PDB entry 7COB | X-ray diffraction, 1.80 A resolution | chains A and P of the 4 polymer chains in the assembly

[Chain A]
Molecule: DNA-directed DNA/RNA polymerase mu
Organism: Homo sapiens
Notes: EC 2.7.7.7
UniProt: Q9NP87 (DPOLM_HUMAN); residue numbers follow UniProt; this construct covers 1-397, 410-494
Chain sequence (482 residues; row label = number of the first residue in the row; note: 12 numbers in that range are skipped by the numbering (no residue carries them; nothing is unmodelled there)):
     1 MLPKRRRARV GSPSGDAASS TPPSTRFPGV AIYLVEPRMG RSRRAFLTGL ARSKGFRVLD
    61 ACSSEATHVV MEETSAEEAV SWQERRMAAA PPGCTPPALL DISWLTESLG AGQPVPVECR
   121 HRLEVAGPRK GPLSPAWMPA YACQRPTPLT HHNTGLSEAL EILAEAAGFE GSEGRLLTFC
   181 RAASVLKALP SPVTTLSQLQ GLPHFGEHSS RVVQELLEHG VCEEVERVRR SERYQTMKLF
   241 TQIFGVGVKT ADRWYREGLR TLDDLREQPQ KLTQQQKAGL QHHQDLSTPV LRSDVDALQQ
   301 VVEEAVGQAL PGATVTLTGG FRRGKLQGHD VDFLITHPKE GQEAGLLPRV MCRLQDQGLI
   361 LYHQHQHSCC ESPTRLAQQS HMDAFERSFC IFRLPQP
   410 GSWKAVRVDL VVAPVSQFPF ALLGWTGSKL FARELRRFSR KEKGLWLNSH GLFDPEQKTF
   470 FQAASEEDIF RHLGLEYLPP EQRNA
Disordered / not traced: 1-137, 367-382
Differences from the reference sequence: engineered mutation Gly410 (Pro in Q9NP87), Ala441 (Gln in Q9NP87)
Bound ions: Mg2+ site 1: Asp330, Asp332 (together with XG4); Mg2+ site 2: Asp330, Asp332, Asp418 (together with XG4)
Ligand contacts: XG4 (2'-deoxy-5'-O-[(R)-hydroxy{[(R)-hydroxy(phosphonooxy)phosphoryl]amino}phosphoryl]guanosine): Gly319, Gly320, Arg323, Lys325, Gln327, Gly328, His329, Asp330, Asp332, Asp418, Gly433, Trp434, Thr435, Gly436, Ser437, Lys438, Arg445
UniProt features mapped onto this chain:
  - region: Arg323 to Asp332 (Involved in ssDNA binding)
  - binding site (Mg(2+)): Asp330, Asp332, Asp418
  - site: Gly433 (Responsible for the low discrimination between dNTP and rNTP)
  - modified residue: Ser12 (Phosphoserine)
What the authors report for this chain:
  - binding site for XG4: Lys438
  - conformationally variable residues (side-chain flip): Arg445
  - binding site for the 9-nt DNA strand: Arg449
  - mutagenesis - K438A: decreased catalytic activity on dATP
  - mutagenesis - K438A: decreased catalytic activity on dGTP

[Chain P]
Molecule: 4-nt DNA strand
Sequence (4 nucleotides; row label = number of the first residue in the row):
     1 CGTA

[Interface between chain A and chain P]
Residue-residue contacts (16; chain A residue first):
  Ile243(A) - DT3(P)  phosphate contact
  Phe244(A) - DT3(P)  phosphate contact
  Phe244(A) - DA4(P)  phosphate contact
  Gly245(A) - DG2(P)  phosphate contact
  Gly245(A) - DT3(P)  hydrogen bond to the phosphate
  Val246(A) - DG2(P)  hydrogen bond to the phosphate
  Val246(A) - DT3(P)  hydrogen bond to the phosphate
  Gly247(A) - DG2(P)  hydrogen bond to the phosphate
  Lys249(A) - DC1(P)  phosphate contact
  Thr250(A) - DC1(P)  hydrogen bond to the phosphate
  Thr250(A) - DG2(P)  hydrogen bond to the phosphate
  His329(A) - DA4(P)  salt bridge to the phosphate
  Phe389(A) - DT3(P)  base contact
  Arg416(A) - DT3(P)  hydrogen bond to the phosphate
  Arg416(A) - DA4(P)  salt bridge to the phosphate
  Lys438(A) - DA4(P)  hydrogen bond to the sugar
Other interface residues (no listed pair), chain A (15 interface residues in all): Val248, Gln275, Asp330, Asp418

[Overview]
Chain A and chain P form an interface of 15 and 4 residues respectively, with 8 hydrogen bonds and 2 salt
bridges. Polar contacts include Lys438(A)-DA4(P), Gly245(A)-DT3(P) and Val246(A)-DG2(P). Chain A binds
compound XG4. From the paper: a binding site for XG4 at Lys438(A); K438A of chain A reduces catalytic activity
on dATP.
Chain A is DNA-directed DNA/RNA polymerase mu (Homo sapiens) and chain P is a 4-nt DNA strand; the structure,
Ternary complex of DNA polymerase Mu (Q441A) with 1-nt gapped DNA (T:dGMPNPP), was determined by X-ray
diffraction together with 7CO6, 7CO8, 7CO9, 7COA, 7COC and 7COD from the same study.
